PDB entry 7PEZ | electron microscopy, 7.90 A resolution (low resolution: residue-level contacts below are approximate; hydrogen-bond / salt-bridge calls are withheld) | chains o and I of the 11 polymer chains in the assembly

[Chain o]
Molecule: Histone H3.2
Source organism: Homo sapiens
UniProt: Q71DI3 (H32_HUMAN); residues 0-135 here correspond to UniProt positions 1-136 (UniProt number = residue number + 1)
Amino-acid sequence (136 residues; each row starts with the number of its first residue; numbering starts at 0):
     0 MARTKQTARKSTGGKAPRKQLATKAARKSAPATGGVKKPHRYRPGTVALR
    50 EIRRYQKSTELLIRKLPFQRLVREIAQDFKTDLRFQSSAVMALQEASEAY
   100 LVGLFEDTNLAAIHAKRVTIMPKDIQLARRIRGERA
Disordered / not traced: 0-36, 134-135
Sequence notes: engineered mutation Ala110 (Cys111 in Q71DI3)
Curated features (UniProtKB/Swiss-Prot):
  - modified residue: Arg2 (Asymmetric dimethylarginine), Thr3 (Phosphothreonine), Lys4 (Allysine), Gln5 (5-glutamyl dopamine), Thr6 (Phosphothreonine), Arg8 (Citrulline), Lys9 (N6,N6,N6-trimethyllysine), Ser10 (ADP-ribosylserine), Thr11 (Phosphothreonine), Lys14 (N6-(2-hydroxyisobutyryl)lysine), Arg17 (Asymmetric dimethylarginine), Lys18 (N6-(2-hydroxyisobutyryl)lysine), Lys23 (N6-(2-hydroxyisobutyryl)lysine), Arg26 (Citrulline), Lys27 (N6,N6,N6-trimethyllysine), Ser28 (ADP-ribosylserine), Lys36 (N6,N6,N6-trimethyllysine), Lys37 (N6-methyllysine), Tyr41 (Phosphotyrosine), Lys56 (N6,N6,N6-trimethyllysine) and 8 more in UniProt
  - lipidation: Lys18 (N6-decanoyllysine)

[Chain I]
Molecule: 182-nt DNA strand
Source organism: synthetic construct
Sequence (182 nucleotides; row label = number of the first residue in the row):
   519 TGCCGGACCCGAGCATCCGGATCCCCTGGAGAATCCCGGTGCCGAGGCCG
   569 CTCAATTGGTCGTAGACAGCTCTAGCACCGCTTAAACGCACGTACGCGCT
   619 GTCCCCCGCGTTTTAACCGCCAAGGGGATTACTCCCTAGTCTCCAGGCAC
   669 GTGTCACATATATACATCCTGTTCCAGTGCCG

[Interface between chain o and chain I]
Pairs across the interface (31):
  His39(o) with DG549(I); DA550(I); DC627(I)
  Arg40(o) with DG626(I); DC627(I)
  Tyr41(o) with DA550(I); DA551(I); DG626(I); DC627(I)
  Arg42(o) with DG626(I)
  Pro43(o) with DC625(I); DG626(I)
  Gly44(o) with DC625(I); DG626(I)
  Thr45(o) with DG626(I)
  Val46(o) with DG626(I)
  Ala47(o) with DG626(I)
  Arg49(o) with DA551(I); DT552(I)
  Glu50(o) with DG626(I)
  Arg63(o) with DA634(I); DC635(I)
  Lys64(o) with DC635(I); DC636(I)
  Leu65(o) with DA634(I); DC635(I)
  Pro66(o) with DA634(I)
  Arg69(o) with DA634(I)
  Asp81(o) with DG644(I)
  Arg83(o) with DG643(I); DG644(I)
Interface residues without a listed pair, chain I (13 interface residues in all): DG642

[Overview]
Chain o and chain I form an interface of 18 and 13 residues respectively.
Chain o is Histone H3.2 (Homo sapiens) and chain I is a 182-nt DNA strand (synthetic construct); the
structure, Nucleosome 4 of the 4x177 nucleosome array containing H1, was determined by electron microscopy
(same publication as 7PET, 7PEU, 7PEV, 7PEW, 7PEX, 7PEY and 16 further entries).
